PDB entry 2PO6 | X-ray diffraction, 3.20 A resolution | chains A and D of the 4 polymer chains in the assembly

# Chain A
Molecule: T-cell surface glycoprotein CD1d
Organism: Homo sapiens
UniProtKB: P15813 (CD1D_HUMAN); residues 6-277 here correspond to UniProt positions 24-295 (UniProt number = residue number + 18)
Sequence (278 residues; row label = number of the first residue in the row):
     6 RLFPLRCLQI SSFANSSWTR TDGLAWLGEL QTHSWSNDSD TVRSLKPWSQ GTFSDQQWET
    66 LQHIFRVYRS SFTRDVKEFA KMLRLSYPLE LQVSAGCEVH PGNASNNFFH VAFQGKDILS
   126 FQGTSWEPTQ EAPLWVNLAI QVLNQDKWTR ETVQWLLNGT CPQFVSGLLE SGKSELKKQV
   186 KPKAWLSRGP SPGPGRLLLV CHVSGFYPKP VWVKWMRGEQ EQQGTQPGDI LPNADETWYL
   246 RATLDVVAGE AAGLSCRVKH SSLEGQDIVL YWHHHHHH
Not modelled in the structure: 281-283
Disulfide bonds: Cys102-Cys166, Cys206-Cys261
Covalent attachments: N-acetylglucosamine (NAG) linked to Asn20, Asn42
Sequence notes: expression tag (278-283)
Ligand contacts: Beta-2-Microglobulin (AGH; n-{(1S,2R,3S)-1-[(alpha-D-galactopyranosyloxy)methyl]-2,3-dihydroxyheptadecyl}hexacosanamide): Leu10, Cys12, Leu13, Gln14, Leu29, Ala30, His38, Trp40, Val47, Trp63, Leu66, Ile69, Phe70, Val72, Tyr73, Ser76, Phe77, Asp80, Val81, Phe84, Leu88, Leu90, Leu96, Ala100, Phe114, Val116, Phe118, Ile123, Leu124, Trp131, Trp140, Leu148, Asp151, Trp153, Thr154, Thr157, Val158, Leu161, Leu162, Thr165, Cys166, Phe169
Swiss-Prot annotation at these positions:
  - binding site (a D-galactosylceramide): Asp80, Asp151 to Thr154
  - glycosylation (N-linked (GlcNAc...) asparagine): Asn20, Asn42, Asn108, Asn163

# Chain D
Molecule: NKT15 beta-chain
Organism: Homo sapiens
UniProtKB: Q6GMR4 (Q6GMR4_HUMAN); the author numbering skips numbers that UniProt does not, so the offset changes along the chain: 29-63 = UniProt 48-82; 65-103 = UniProt 83-121; 105-247 = UniProt 122-264
Sequence (244 residues; each row starts with the number of its first residue; note: 2 numbers in that range are skipped by the numbering (no residue carries them; nothing is unmodelled there)):
     2 ADIYQTPRYL VIGTGKKITL ECSQTMGHDK MYWYQQDPGM ELHLIHYSYG VNSTEKGDLS
    62 SE
    65 STVSRIRTEH FPLTLESARP SHTSQYLCAS SGLRDRGLY
   105 EQYFGPGTRL TVTEDLKNVF PPEVAVFEPS EAEISHTQKA TLVCLATGFY PDHVELSWWV
   165 NGKEVHSGVC TDPQPLKEQP ALNDSRYALS SRLRVSATFW QNPRNHFRCQ VQFYGLSEND
   225 EWTQDRAKPV TQIVSAEAWG RAD
Disulfide bonds: Cys23-Cys92, Cys148-Cys213

# Chain A / chain D interface
Pairs across the interface (7):
  Glu83(A) - Tyr48(D)  hydrogen bond
  Glu83(A) - Tyr50(D)  hydrogen bond
  Lys86(A) - Tyr48(D)  hydrogen bond
  Lys86(A) - Glu56(D)
  Met87(A) - Tyr50(D)  hydrophobic
  Arg89(A) - Asn53(D)  hydrogen bond (side chain-backbone)
  Gln150(A) - Tyr103(D)
Other interface residues (no listed pair), chain D (6 interface residues in all): Ser54

# Overview
5 residues of chain A and 6 residues of chain D are in contact, with 4 hydrogen bonds. Among the polar pairs
are Glu83(A)-Tyr48(D), Glu83(A)-Tyr50(D) and Lys86(A)-Tyr48(D). Bound to chain A: Beta-2-Microglobulin.
N-acetylglucosamine is covalently linked to Asn20(A) and Asn42(A).
Here chain A is T-cell surface glycoprotein CD1d and chain D is NKT15 beta-chain, both from Homo sapiens.
Entry 2PO6 (Crystal structure of CD1d-lipid-antigen complexed with Beta-2-Microglobulin, NKT15 Alpha-Chain and
NKT15 Beta-Chain) was determined by X-ray diffraction.
